Entry 7S6T (X-ray diffraction, 1.82 A resolution); this record covers chains A and D of the 8 polymer chains in the assembly.

# Chain A
Molecule: Methane monooxygenase component A alpha chain
Organism: Methylosinus trichosporium OB3b
UniProtKB: A0A2D2D5X0 (A0A2D2D5X0_METTR); residue numbers follow UniProt; this construct covers 12-526
Amino-acid sequence (515 residues; numbered 12 to 526; the number before each row is that of its first residue):
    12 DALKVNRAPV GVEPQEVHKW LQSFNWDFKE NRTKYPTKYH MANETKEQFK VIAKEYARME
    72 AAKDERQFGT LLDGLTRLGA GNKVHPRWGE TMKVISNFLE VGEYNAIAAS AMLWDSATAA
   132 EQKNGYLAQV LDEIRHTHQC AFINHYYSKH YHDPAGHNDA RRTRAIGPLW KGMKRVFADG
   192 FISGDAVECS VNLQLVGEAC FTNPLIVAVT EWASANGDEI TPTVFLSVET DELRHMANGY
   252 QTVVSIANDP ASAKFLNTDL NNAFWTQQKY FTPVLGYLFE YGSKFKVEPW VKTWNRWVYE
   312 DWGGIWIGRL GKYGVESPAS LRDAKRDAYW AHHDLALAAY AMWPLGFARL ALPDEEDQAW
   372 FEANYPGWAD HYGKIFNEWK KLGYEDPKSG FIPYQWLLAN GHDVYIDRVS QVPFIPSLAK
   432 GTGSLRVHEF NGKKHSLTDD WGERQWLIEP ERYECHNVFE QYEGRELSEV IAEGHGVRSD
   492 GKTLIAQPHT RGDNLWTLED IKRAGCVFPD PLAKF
Bound ions: Fe ion site 1: Glu-114, Glu-144, His-147 (together with benzoic acid); Fe ion site 2: Glu-144, Glu-209, Glu-243, His-246 (together with benzoic acid)
Ligand contacts: benzoic acid (BEZ): Leu-110, Gly-113, Glu-114, Ala-117, Glu-144, His-147, Phe-188, Phe-192, Leu-204, Gly-208, Glu-209, Thr-213, Leu-216, Glu-243, His-246
What the authors report for this chain:
  - conformationally variable residues (side-chain flip): Arg-245

# Chain D
Molecule: Methane monooxygenase regulatory protein B
Organism: Methylosinus trichosporium OB3b
UniProtKB: A0A2D2D0T8 (A0A2D2D0T8_METTR); residue numbers follow UniProt; this construct covers 3-138
Amino-acid sequence (136 residues; row label = number of the first residue in the row):
     3 SAHNAYNAGI MQKTGKAFAD EFFAEENQVV AESNAVVLVL MKSDEIDAII EDIVLKGGKA
    63 KNPSIVVEDK AGFWWIKADG AIEIDAAEAG ELLGKPFSVY DLLINVSSTV GRAYTLGTKF
   123 TITSELMGLD RALTDI
Not modelled in the structure: 134-138
Construct notes: engineered mutation Ala-33 (His in A0A2D2D0T8)
What the authors report for this chain:
  - mutagenesis - H33A: decreased catalytic activity (citing earlier work)

# Chain A / chain D interface
Residue-residue contacts (115; chain A residue first):
  Pro-25(A) with Tyr-102(D)
  Gln-26(A) with Tyr-102(D)
  Gln-59(A) with Ala-115(D); Tyr-116(D); Thr-117(D), hydrogen bond (backbone-backbone); Met-129(D)
  Phe-60(A) with Ala-115(D); Tyr-116(D); Thr-117(D)
  Lys-61(A) with Tyr-102(D), hydrogen bond (backbone-side chain)
  Glu-66(A) with Tyr-102(D)
  Arg-69(A) with Ser-100(D); Tyr-102(D); Asp-103(D), salt bridge
  Met-70(A) with Tyr-102(D), hydrophobic
  Ala-73(A) with Ile-106(D), hydrophobic
  Lys-74(A) with Ile-106(D)
  Arg-77(A) with Ser-45(D); Glu-47(D), salt bridge; Asn-107(D), hydrogen bond
  Asn-214(A) with Ser-110(D), hydrogen bond; Val-112(D)
  Val-218(A) with Val-41(D), hydrophobic; Phe-75(D)
  Thr-221(A) with Phe-75(D)
  Glu-222(A) with Lys-72(D)
  Leu-237(A) with Met-43(D); Gly-74(D); Ser-109(D), hydrogen bond (backbone-side chain)
  Ser-238(A) with Met-43(D)
  Glu-240(A) with Ser-109(D); Ser-110(D)
  Thr-241(A) with Leu-105(D); Ile-106(D); Val-108(D); Ser-109(D), hydrogen bond (backbone-backbone)
  Leu-244(A) with Val-108(D); Ser-109(D); Ser-110(D); Thr-111(D); Phe-122(D), hydrophobic
  Met-247(A) with Thr-111(D)
  Tyr-251(A) with Arg-114(D); Leu-128(D); Met-129(D), hydrogen bond (side chain-backbone)
  Val-255(A) with Met-129(D); Gly-130(D)
  Asn-259(A) with Gly-130(D); Leu-131(D)
  Glu-299(A) with Tyr-8(D), hydrogen bond
  Val-302(A) with Phe-20(D), hydrophobic; Phe-24(D), hydrophobic
  Lys-303(A) with Met-13(D), hydrogen bond (side chain-backbone); Lys-15(D), hydrogen bond (side chain-backbone); Thr-16(D); Phe-20(D)
  Asn-306(A) with Ile-12(D); Met-13(D); Phe-24(D)
  Arg-307(A) with Tyr-8(D), hydrogen bond (side chain-backbone); Met-13(D); Trp-77(D); Lys-79(D)
  Trp-308(A) with Tyr-8(D); Val-41(D), hydrophobic; Trp-77(D); Val-112(D), hydrophobic
  Tyr-310(A) with Asn-29(D), hydrogen bond (side chain-backbone); Val-31(D), hydrogen bond (side chain-backbone)
  Glu-311(A) with Ile-12(D)
  Asp-312(A) with Val-39(D); Lys-79(D), salt bridge; Val-112(D)
  Gly-314(A) with Val-32(D)
  Gly-315(A) with Ala-33(D); Glu-34(D); Ser-35(D), hydrogen bond (backbone-backbone)
  Ile-316(A) with Ser-35(D); Ala-37(D); Val-112(D); Gly-113(D); Arg-114(D), hydrogen bond (backbone-side chain)
  Trp-317(A) with Val-112(D); Gly-113(D); Arg-114(D)
  Gly-319(A) with Val-32(D); Glu-34(D)
  Arg-320(A) with Glu-34(D), salt bridge; Ser-35(D); Ser-126(D), hydrogen bond (side chain-backbone); Glu-127(D); Leu-128(D); Asp-132(D), salt bridge
  Leu-321(A) with Leu-128(D), hydrophobic; Leu-131(D), hydrophobic
  Lys-323(A) with Glu-34(D), salt bridge
  Tyr-324(A) with Leu-128(D), hydrophobic; Leu-131(D), hydrogen bond (side chain-backbone); Asp-132(D), hydrogen bond
  Ser-328(A) with Val-31(D); Val-32(D), hydrogen bond (side chain-backbone)
  Leu-332(A) with Gln-30(D); Val-31(D), hydrophobic; Val-32(D), hydrophobic
  Arg-333(A) with Glu-27(D), salt bridge; Gln-30(D)
  Lys-336(A) with Phe-24(D), hydrogen bond (side chain-backbone); Asn-29(D), hydrogen bond (side chain-backbone); Gln-30(D)
  Arg-337(A) with Phe-25(D)
  Tyr-340(A) with Ala-21(D); Phe-25(D), hydrophobic
  Ala-374(A) with Gly-17(D)
  Pro-377(A) with Gly-17(D); Lys-18(D)
Other interface residues (no listed pair), chain A (59 interface residues in all): Ser-225, Thr-234, Ala-248, Ala-258, Thr-304, Trp-305, Trp-313, Ile-318, Ala-339
Other interface residues (no listed pair), chain D (59 interface residues in all): Ala-7, Gln-14, Glu-28, Val-38, Ala-73

# In short
The chain A/chain D interface involves 59 residues from each chain; the contacts include 21 hydrogen bonds and
7 salt bridges. Among the polar pairs are Arg-69(A)/Asp-103(D), Arg-77(A)/Glu-47(D) and Asp-312(A)/Lys-79(D).
Chain A binds benzoic acid. The paper reports that H33A of chain D reduces catalytic activity; conformational
variability at Arg-245(A).
Chain A is Methane monooxygenase component A alpha chain and chain D is Methane monooxygenase regulatory
protein B, both from Methylosinus trichosporium OB3b; the structure, Complex structure of Methane
monooxygenase hydroxylase and regulatory subunit H33A, was determined by X-ray diffraction together with 7S6Q,
7S6R, 7S6S and 7S7H from the same study.
